PDB entry 7XTI | electron microscopy, 3.90 A resolution | chains T and a of the 33 polymer chains in the assembly

== Chain T ==
Molecule: 198-nt DNA strand
Sequence (198 nucleotides; numbered -72 to 125; the number before each row is that of its first residue; numbers below 1 keep their minus sign (DA-72 is residue -72)):
   -72 ATCAGAATCC CGGTGCCGAG GCCGCTCAAT TGGTCGTAGA CAGCTCTAGC ACCGCTTAAA
   -12 CGCACGTACG CGCTGTCCCC CGCGTTTTAA CCGCCAAGGG GATTACACCC AAGACACCAG
    48 GCACGAGACA GAAAAAAACA ACGAAAACGG CCACCACCCA AACACACCAA ACACAAGAGC
   108 TAATTGACTG ACGTAAGC
Not modelled in the structure: -72 to -8, 78-125

== Chain a ==
Protein: Histone H3.3
Source organism: Homo sapiens
UniProtKB: P84243 (H33_HUMAN); residues 0-135 here correspond to UniProt positions 1-136 (UniProt number = residue number + 1)
Sequence (139 residues; each row starts with the number of its first residue; numbers below 1 keep their minus sign (Gly-3 is residue -3)):
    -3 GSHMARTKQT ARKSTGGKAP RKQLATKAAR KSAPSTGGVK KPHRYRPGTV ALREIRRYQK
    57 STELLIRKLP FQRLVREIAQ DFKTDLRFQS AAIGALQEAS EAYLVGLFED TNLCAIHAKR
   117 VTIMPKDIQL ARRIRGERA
Not modelled in the structure: -3 to 59, 135
Differences from the reference sequence: expression tag (-3 to -1)

== Chain T / chain a interface ==
Contacting residue pairs (4):
  DA63(T) - Arg63(a)  phosphate contact
  DA64(T) - Arg63(a)  base contact
  DA72(T) - Arg83(a)  salt bridge to the phosphate
  DA73(T) - Gln85(a)  sugar contact
Also at the interface, not in a pair above, chain T (5 interface residues in all): DA74
Also at the interface, not in a pair above, chain a (5 interface residues in all): Leu61, Phe84

== Overview ==
Chain T and chain a each contribute 5 residues to their interface, with 1 salt bridge. The salt-bridged pair
is DA72(T)-Arg83(a).
Chain T is a 198-nt DNA strand and chain a is Histone H3.3 (Homo sapiens); the structure, RNA polymerase II
elongation complex transcribing a nucleosome (EC58hex), was determined by electron microscopy (same
publication as 7XN7, 7XSE, 7XSX, 7XSZ, 7XT7 and 7XTD).
